PDB entry 6GT6 | X-ray diffraction, 2.54 A resolution | chain B

# Chain B
Name: Coagulation factor XII
Source organism: Homo sapiens
Notes: EC 3.4.21.38
UniProtKB: P00748 (FA12_HUMAN); the construct lacks a stretch of the UniProt sequence and is renumbered around it, so the offset changes along the chain: 16-34 = UniProt 373-391; 37-60 = UniProt 392-415; 61-109 = UniProt 420-468; 110-169 = UniProt 474-533; 6 more segments
Sequence (253 residues; numbered 16 to 254 plus 19 insertion-coded residues; 5 numbers in that range are skipped by the numbering (no residue carries them; nothing is unmodelled there); the number before each row is that of its first residue; a row labelled like 60A-60D holds insertion residues (60A, then the next letters in order)):
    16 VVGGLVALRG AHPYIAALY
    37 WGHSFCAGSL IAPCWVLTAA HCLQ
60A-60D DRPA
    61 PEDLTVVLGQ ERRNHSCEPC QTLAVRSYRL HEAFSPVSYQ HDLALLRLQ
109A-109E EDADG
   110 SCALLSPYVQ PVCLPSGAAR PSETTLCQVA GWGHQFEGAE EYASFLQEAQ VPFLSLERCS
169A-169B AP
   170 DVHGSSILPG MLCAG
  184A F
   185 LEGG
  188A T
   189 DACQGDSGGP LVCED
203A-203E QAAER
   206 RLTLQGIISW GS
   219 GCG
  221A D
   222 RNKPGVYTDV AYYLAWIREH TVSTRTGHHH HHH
Unresolved in the structure: 128-129, 203A-203E, 247-254
Construct notes: expression tag (245-254)
Curated features (UniProtKB/Swiss-Prot):
  - active site (Charge relay system): His57, Asp102, Ser195
  - glycosylation: Asn74 (N-linked (GlcNAc...) asparagine)
Disulfide bonds: Cys42-Cys58, Cys50-Cys111, Cys77-Cys80, Cys136-Cys201, Cys168-Cys182, Cys191-Cys220
Glycans and other covalent adducts: cysteine (CYS) linked to Cys122; N-acetylglucosamine (NAG) linked to Asn74
Ligand contacts: cysteine (CYS): Ile47, Ala48, Pro120, Val121

# Overview
Chain B binds cysteine. Covalently linked N-acetylglucosamine: at Asn74. UniProt lists 3 active-site residues.
Chain B is Coagulation factor XII (Homo sapiens); the structure, Crystal structure of recombinant coagulation
factor beta-XIIa, was determined by X-ray diffraction (same publication as 6QF7).
